PDB entry 4XTL | X-ray diffraction, 1.45 A resolution | chain A

== Chain A ==
Name: Sodium pumping rhodopsin
Organism: Dokdonia eikasta
UniProtKB: N0DKS8 (N0DKS8_9FLAO); residues 1-280 here = UniProt positions 1-280
Amino-acid sequence (288 residues; row label = number of the first residue in the row):
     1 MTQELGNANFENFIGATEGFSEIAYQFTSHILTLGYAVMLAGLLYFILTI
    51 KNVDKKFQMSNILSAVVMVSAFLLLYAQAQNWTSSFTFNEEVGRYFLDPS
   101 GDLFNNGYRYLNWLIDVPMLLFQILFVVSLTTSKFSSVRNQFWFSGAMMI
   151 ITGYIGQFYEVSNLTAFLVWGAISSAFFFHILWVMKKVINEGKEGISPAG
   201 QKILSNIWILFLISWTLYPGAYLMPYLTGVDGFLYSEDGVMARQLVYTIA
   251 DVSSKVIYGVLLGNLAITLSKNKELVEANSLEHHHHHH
Not modelled in the structure: 1, 271, 274-288
Sequence notes: expression tag (281-288)
Modified positions: Lys255 (n~6~-[(2Z,4E,6E,8E)-3,7-dimethyl-9-(2,6,6-trimethylcyclohex-1-en-1-yl)nona-2,4,6,8-tetraenyl]lysine; LYR)
Bound ions: Na+: Tyr25, Thr83, Phe86
Ligand contacts:
  - eicosane (LFA), molecule 1: Ile23, Phe233, Asp238, Met241
  - eicosane (LFA), molecule 2: Phe27, Ile31, Leu34, Leu245
  - eicosane (LFA), molecule 3: His30, Thr33, Leu34, Ala37
  - eicosane (LFA), molecule 4: Thr33, Tyr36, Ala37
  - eicosane (LFA), molecule 5: Leu34, Ala37, Val38, Ala41, Gly42, Tyr45, Val256, Val260, Asn264
  - eicosane (LFA), molecule 6: Leu34, Ile249, Val252, Ser253, Ile257
  - eicosane (LFA), molecule 7: Tyr36, Tyr76, Gln80
  - eicosane (LFA), molecule 8: Val38, Val252, Val256, Ile257, Val260, Leu261, Asn264
  - eicosane (LFA), molecule 9: Ala41, Leu44, Tyr45, Leu48, Thr49, Asn52
  - eicosane (LFA), molecule 10: Lys56, Met59, Phe122, Phe126
  - eicosane (LFA), molecule 11: Met59, Leu63, Val66, Met119
  - eicosane (LFA), molecule 12: Val66, Val69, Ser70, Leu73, Leu74, Ala77, Tyr108, Ile115
  - eicosane (LFA), molecule 13: Phe72, Leu73, Tyr76
  - eicosane (LFA), molecule 14: Asn105, Gly107, Tyr108, Tyr110, Leu111, Leu114, Ile150, Ile151, Tyr154
  - eicosane (LFA), molecule 15: Leu114, Ile115, Pro118, Met119, Phe122, Trp143
  - eicosane (LFA), molecule 16: Phe122, Phe126, Phe135, Arg139, Trp143
  - eicosane (LFA), molecule 17: Arg139, Asn140, Trp143, Phe144, Ala147
  - eicosane (LFA), molecule 18: Gln141, Phe144, Ser145, Ala176, Phe177, His180
  - eicosane (LFA), molecule 19: Met148, Ile151, Thr152, Ile155, Trp170, Ile173, Ala176, Phe177
  - eicosane (LFA), molecule 20: Asn163, Thr165, Ala166, Val169, Trp170, Ile173
  - eicosane (LFA), molecule 21: Leu164, Leu168, Leu223, Tyr226, Gly229, Val230
  - eicosane (LFA), molecule 22: Leu164, Thr165, Leu168, Val169
  - eicosane (LFA), molecule 23: Leu168, Gly171, Ala172, Ser175, Tyr222, Leu223, Lys255
  - eicosane (LFA), molecule 24: Ser175, Phe179, Thr216, Pro219, Gly220, Leu227
  - eicosane (LFA), molecule 25: Asn206, Ile209, Leu210, Ile213, Ile249, Ser253
  - eicosane (LFA), molecule 26: Asn206, Ile257, Leu261
  - eicosane (LFA), molecule 27: Leu212, Ile213, Thr216, Leu217, Gly220, Met224, Val246
  - eicosane (LFA), molecule 28: Tyr226, Leu227, Thr228, Gly229

== In short ==
Bound to chain A: 28 copies of eicosane. Tyr25, Thr83 and Phe86 coordinate Na+.
Chain A is Sodium pumping rhodopsin (Dokdonia eikasta); the structure, Crystal structure of the light-driven
sodium pump KR2 in the monomeric blue form, pH 4.3, was determined by X-ray diffraction, deposited together
with 4XTN and 4XTO.
